PDB entry 1J4S | X-ray diffraction, 2.50 A resolution | chains A and C of the 4 polymer chains in the assembly

Chain A (and C):
Name: Artocarpin
Organism: Artocarpus integer
Notes: chain C of this document is another copy of the same molecule, construct and numbering; everything in this record applies to it too
UniProtKB: Q7M1T4 (Q7M1T4_ARTIN); residue numbers follow UniProt; this construct covers 1-149
Chain sequence (149 residues; numbered 1 to 149; the number before each row is that of its first residue):
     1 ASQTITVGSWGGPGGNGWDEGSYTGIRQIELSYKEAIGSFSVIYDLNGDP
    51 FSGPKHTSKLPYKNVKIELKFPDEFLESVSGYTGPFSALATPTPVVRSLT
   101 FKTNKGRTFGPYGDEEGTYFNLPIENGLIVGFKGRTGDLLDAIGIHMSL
Construct notes: conflict S9 (Pro in Q7M1T4), E20 (Asp in Q7M1T4), D49 (Glu in Q7M1T4), K70 (Arg in Q7M1T4), G84 (Ala in Q7M1T4), I145 (Val in Q7M1T4), S148 (Ala in Q7M1T4)

How chain A and chain C interact:
Residue-residue contacts (25):
  A1(A) - T24(C)  hydrogen bond (backbone-backbone)
  A1(A) - F71(C)
  S2(A) - Y23(C)
  S2(A) - T24(C)  hydrogen bond (backbone-backbone)
  S2(A) - V130(C)
  S2(A) - S148(C)
  S2(A) - L149(C)
  Q3(A) - L149(C)  hydrogen bond (backbone-backbone)
  E20(A) - N47(C)
  G21(A) - N47(C)
  S22(A) - N47(C)
  Y23(A) - N47(C)
  T24(A) - A1(C)  hydrogen bond (backbone-backbone)
  T24(A) - S2(C)  hydrogen bond (backbone-backbone)
  L46(A) - L46(C)  hydrophobic
  L46(A) - F51(C)  hydrophobic
  N47(A) - E20(C)
  N47(A) - G21(C)
  N47(A) - S22(C)
  N47(A) - Y23(C)
  L128(A) - A1(C)
  L128(A) - S2(C)
  V130(A) - S2(C)
  L149(A) - S2(C)
  L149(A) - Q3(C)  hydrogen bond (backbone-backbone)
Interface residues without a listed pair, chain A (16 interface residues in all): F51, F71, S148
Interface residues without a listed pair, chain C (16 interface residues in all): L128

In short:
The chain A/chain C interface involves 16 residues from each chain, with 6 hydrogen bonds. The backbones
hydrogen-bond at A1(A)-T24(C), S2(A)-T24(C) and Q3(A)-L149(C).
Chain A and chain C are both Artocarpin (Artocarpus integer); the structure, Structure of Artocarpin: a Lectin
with Mannose Specificity (Form 1), was determined by X-ray diffraction (same publication as 1J4T and 1J4U).
